PDB entry 4KTI | X-ray diffraction, 1.84 A resolution | chains A and B

# Chain A (and B)
Protein: 3-oxoacyl-[ACP] synthase III
From: Xanthomonas campestris pv. campestris
Notes: chain B of this document is another copy of the same molecule, construct and numbering; everything in this record applies to it too
UniProtKB: Q8PDX2 (Q8PDX2_XANCP); residues 21-358 here correspond to UniProt positions 1-338 (UniProt number = residue number - 20)
Sequence (358 residues; row label = number of the first residue in the row):
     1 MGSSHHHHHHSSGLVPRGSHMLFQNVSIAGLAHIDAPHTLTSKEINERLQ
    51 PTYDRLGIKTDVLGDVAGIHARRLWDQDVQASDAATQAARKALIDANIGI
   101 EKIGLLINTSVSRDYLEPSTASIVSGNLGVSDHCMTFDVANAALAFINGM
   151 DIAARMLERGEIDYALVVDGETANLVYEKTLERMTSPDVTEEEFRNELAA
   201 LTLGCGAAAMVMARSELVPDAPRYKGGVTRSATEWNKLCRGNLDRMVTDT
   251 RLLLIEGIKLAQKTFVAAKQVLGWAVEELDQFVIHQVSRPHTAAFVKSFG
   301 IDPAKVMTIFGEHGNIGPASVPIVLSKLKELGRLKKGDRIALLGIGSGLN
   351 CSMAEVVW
Disordered / not traced: 1-14 (chain B: 1-20)
Differences from the reference sequence: initiating methionine (1); expression tag (2-20); engineered mutation Ala143 (Cys123 in Q8PDX2)

# Chain A / chain B interface
Contacting residue pairs (97):
  Met21(A) - Arg159(B)  hydrogen bond (backbone-side chain)
  Met21(A) - Gly160(B)
  Met21(A) - Glu161(B)
  Leu22(A) - Arg159(B)  hydrogen bond (backbone-side chain)
  Phe23(A) - Arg159(B)
  Val111(A) - Leu116(B)  hydrophobic
  Val111(A) - Glu117(B)
  Arg113(A) - Arg113(B)
  Arg113(A) - Leu116(B)
  Arg113(A) - Ala140(B)
  Tyr115(A) - Arg240(B)  hydrogen bond
  Tyr115(A) - Gly241(B)
  Tyr115(A) - Asn242(B)
  Leu116(A) - Val111(B)  hydrophobic
  Leu116(A) - Arg113(B)
  Leu116(A) - Gly241(B)  hydrogen bond (backbone-backbone)
  Leu116(A) - Asn242(B)  hydrogen bond (backbone-side chain)
  Leu116(A) - Leu243(B)
  Glu117(A) - Val111(B)
  Glu117(A) - Ala142(B)
  Glu117(A) - Cys239(B)
  Glu117(A) - Arg240(B)
  Glu117(A) - Gly241(B)  hydrogen bond (backbone-backbone)
  Glu117(A) - Ser347(B)  hydrogen bond
  Pro118(A) - Asn236(B)
  Pro118(A) - Cys239(B)
  Pro118(A) - Ser347(B)
  Ser119(A) - Ala140(B)
  Ser119(A) - Asn141(B)
  Ser122(A) - Thr233(B)
  Ser122(A) - Asn236(B)
  Ser122(A) - Gly348(B)
  Ser122(A) - Asn350(B)  hydrogen bond
  Ile123(A) - Asn236(B)
  Ser125(A) - Thr233(B)
  Gly126(A) - Thr233(B)
  Gly126(A) - Asn236(B)
  Val130(A) - Thr233(B)
  Ser131(A) - Ser231(B)  hydrogen bond (backbone-side chain)
  Asp132(A) - Arg230(B)
  Asp132(A) - Ser231(B)  hydrogen bond (backbone-backbone)
  Asp132(A) - Lys263(B)  salt bridge
  His133(A) - Arg230(B)  hydrogen bond
  Cys134(A) - Ser231(B)  hydrogen bond (backbone-side chain)
  Thr136(A) - Asn141(B)  hydrogen bond (backbone-side chain)
  Thr136(A) - Asn350(B)
  Phe137(A) - Val139(B)  hydrophobic
  Phe137(A) - Ala140(B)
  Phe137(A) - Asn141(B)
  Phe137(A) - Ile152(B)  hydrophobic
  Asp138(A) - Asp138(B)
  Asp138(A) - Val139(B)
  Asp138(A) - Ala140(B)  hydrogen bond (backbone-backbone)
  Val139(A) - Asp138(B)
  Ala140(A) - Arg113(B)
  Ala140(A) - Ser119(B)
  Ala140(A) - Phe137(B)
  Ala140(A) - Asp138(B)  hydrogen bond (backbone-backbone)
  Asn141(A) - Ser119(B)
  Asn141(A) - Thr136(B)  hydrogen bond (side chain-backbone)
  Asn141(A) - Phe137(B)
  Ala142(A) - Glu117(B)
  Asn148(A) - Phe137(B)
  Arg155(A) - Met156(B)
  Arg155(A) - Arg159(B)
  Arg155(A) - Glu161(B)  salt bridge
  Met156(A) - Arg155(B)
  Glu158(A) - Arg159(B)  salt bridge
  Arg159(A) - Met21(B)  hydrogen bond (side chain-backbone)
  Arg159(A) - Leu22(B)
  Glu161(A) - Arg155(B)  salt bridge
  Thr229(A) - Met135(B)
  Arg230(A) - Asp132(B)
  Arg230(A) - His133(B)  hydrogen bond
  Ser231(A) - Ser131(B)  hydrogen bond (side chain-backbone)
  Ser231(A) - Asp132(B)  hydrogen bond (backbone-backbone)
  Ser231(A) - Cys134(B)  hydrogen bond (side chain-backbone)
  Thr233(A) - Ser122(B)
  Thr233(A) - Ser125(B)
  Thr233(A) - Gly126(B)
  Thr233(A) - Val130(B)
  Asn236(A) - Pro118(B)
  Asn236(A) - Ser122(B)
  Asn236(A) - Ile123(B)
  Asn236(A) - Gly126(B)
  Cys239(A) - Glu117(B)
  Cys239(A) - Pro118(B)
  Arg240(A) - Tyr115(B)  hydrogen bond
  Arg240(A) - Glu117(B)
  Gly241(A) - Tyr115(B)
  Gly241(A) - Leu116(B)  hydrogen bond (backbone-backbone)
  Gly241(A) - Glu117(B)  hydrogen bond (backbone-backbone)
  Asn242(A) - Leu116(B)
  Leu243(A) - Leu116(B)
  Lys263(A) - Asp132(B)  salt bridge
  Ser347(A) - Glu117(B)  hydrogen bond
  Gly348(A) - Ser122(B)
Also at the interface, not in a pair above, chain A (49 interface residues in all): Asp114, Met135, Ile152, Asn350
Also at the interface, not in a pair above, chain B (50 interface residues in all): Phe23, Asn148, Glu158, Thr229, Glu234

# Overview
Chain A and chain B form an interface of 49 and 50 residues respectively, with 25 hydrogen bonds and 5 salt
bridges. Polar contacts include Asp132(A)-Lys263(B), Arg155(A)-Glu161(B) and Glu158(A)-Arg159(B).
Both chains are 3-oxoacyl-[ACP] synthase III (Xanthomonas campestris pv. campestris). Entry 4KTI (Crystal
Structure of C143A Xathomonas campestris OleA) was determined by X-ray diffraction (same publication as 4KTM,
4KU2, 4KU3 and 4KU5).
